6S0O - chains A and C of the 3 polymer chains in the assembly; structure by X-ray diffraction, 1.80 A resolution.

Chain A:
Protein: Two-domain laccase
From: Streptomyces griseoflavus
Notes: EC 1.10.3.2
UniProtKB: A0A0M4FJ81 (A0A0M4FJ81_9ACTN); residue numbers follow UniProt; this construct covers 1-322
Amino-acid sequence (322 residues; each row starts with the number of its first residue):
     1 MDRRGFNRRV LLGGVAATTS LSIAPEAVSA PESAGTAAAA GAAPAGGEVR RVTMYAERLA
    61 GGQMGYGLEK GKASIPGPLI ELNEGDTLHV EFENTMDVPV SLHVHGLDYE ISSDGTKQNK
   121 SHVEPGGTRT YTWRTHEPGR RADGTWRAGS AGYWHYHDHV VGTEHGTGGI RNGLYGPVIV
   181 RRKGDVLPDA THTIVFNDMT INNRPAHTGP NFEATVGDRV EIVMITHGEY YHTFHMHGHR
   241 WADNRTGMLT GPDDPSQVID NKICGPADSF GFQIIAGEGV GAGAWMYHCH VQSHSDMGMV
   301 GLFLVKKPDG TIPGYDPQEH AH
Unresolved in the structure: 1-39, 318-322
Metal / ion sites: Cu ion site 1: His103 (shared with 1 residue of chain B); Cu ion site 2: His105, His157 (together with hydrogen peroxide) (shared with 1 residue of chain B); Cu ion site 3: His159 (together with hydrogen peroxide) (shared with 2 residues of chain B); Cu ion site 4: His232, Cys289, His294; Cu ion site 5: His235 (shared with His103(C) of chain C); Cu ion site 6: His237, His288 (together with hydrogen peroxide) (shared with His159(C) of chain C); Cu ion site 7: His290 (together with hydrogen peroxide) (shared with His105(C), His157(C) of chain C)
Ligand contacts:
  - hydrogen peroxide: His235, His237, His288, His290
  - hydrogen peroxide (PEO): His103, His105, His157, His159
Reported in the primary citation:
  - Cu ion coordination: His157
  - contacts within the chain: His157-Ile170 (hydrophobic contact)
  - mutagenesis - H165F (a factor of 255): decreased catalytic activity on ABTS
  - mutagenesis - H165A (1.7-fold): increased catalytic activity on ABTS
  - mutagenesis - I170A, I170F: decreased catalytic activity
  - mutagenesis - H165A: unchanged stability
  - mutagenesis - H165A: increased catalytic activity on 10 mM NaN3
  - mutagenesis - H165F: decreased catalytic activity on K4[Fe(CN)6]
  - mutagenesis - H165F: abolished catalytic activity on 2,6-DMP
  - mutagenesis - H165A (2.8-fold): increased catalytic activity on K4[Fe(CN)6]

Chain C:
Protein: Two-domain laccase
From: Streptomyces griseoflavus
Notes: EC 1.10.3.2
UniProtKB: A0A0M4FJ81 (A0A0M4FJ81_9ACTN); numbering as in UniProt (aligned over 40-322)
Amino-acid sequence (283 residues; numbered 40 to 322; the number before each row is that of its first residue):
    40 AGAAPAGGEV RRVTMYAERL AGGQMGYGLE KGKASIPGPL IELNEGDTLH VEFENTMDVP
   100 VSLHVHGLDY EISSDGTKQN KSHVEPGGTR TYTWRTHEPG RRADGTWRAG SAGYWHYHDH
   160 VVGTEHGTGG IRNGLYGPVI VRRKGDVLPD ATHTIVFNDM TINNRPAHTG PNFEATVGDR
   220 VEIVMITHGE YYHTFHMHGH RWADNRTGML TGPDDPSQVI DNKICGPADS FGFQIIAGEG
   280 VGAGAWMYHC HVQSHSDMGM VGLFLVKKPD GTIPGYDPQE HAH
Unresolved in the structure: 40, 318-322
Metal / ion sites: Cu ion site 1: His103 (shared with His235(A) of chain A); Cu ion site 2: His105, His157 (together with hydrogen peroxide) (shared with His290(A) of chain A); Cu ion site 3: His159 (together with hydrogen peroxide) (shared with His237(A), His288(A) of chain A); Cu ion site 4: His232, Cys289, His294; Cu ion site 5: His235 (shared with 1 residue of chain B); Cu ion site 6: His237, His288 (shared with 1 residue of chain B); Cu ion site 7: His290 (shared with 2 residues of chain B)
Ligand contacts: hydrogen peroxide: His103, His105, His155, His157, His159, Ala267

How chain A and chain C interact:
Pairs across the interface (81; chain A residue first):
  Val186(A) - Thr145(C)
  Arg219(A) - Asp143(C)  salt bridge
  Arg219(A) - Thr145(C)  hydrogen bond
  Tyr231(A) - Glu229(C)  hydrogen bond (side chain-backbone)
  Tyr231(A) - Tyr230(C)  hydrogen bond (side chain-backbone)
  Tyr231(A) - Tyr231(C)  hydrogen bond (side chain-backbone)
  Tyr231(A) - Pro266(C)
  Thr233(A) - Gly265(C)
  Thr233(A) - Pro266(C)  hydrogen bond (side chain-backbone)
  His235(A) - His103(C)
  His235(A) - His105(C)
  His237(A) - His103(C)
  His237(A) - Tyr109(C)
  His237(A) - Asp114(C)  salt bridge
  His237(A) - Thr116(C)
  His237(A) - His159(C)
  Gly238(A) - Tyr109(C)  hydrogen bond (backbone-side chain)
  Arg240(A) - Gly106(C)  hydrogen bond (side chain-backbone)
  Arg240(A) - Leu107(C)
  Arg240(A) - Asp108(C)  salt bridge
  Leu249(A) - Trp146(C)
  Gly251(A) - Trp146(C)
  Pro252(A) - Arg140(C)
  Pro252(A) - Trp146(C)  hydrophobic
  Pro255(A) - Asn244(C)
  Pro255(A) - Arg245(C)
  Pro255(A) - Thr250(C)
  Pro255(A) - Asp254(C)
  Gln257(A) - Asp243(C)  hydrogen bond
  Gln257(A) - Asn244(C)
  Gln257(A) - Arg245(C)
  Gln257(A) - Ser269(C)
  Val258(A) - Ala148(C)  hydrophobic
  Val258(A) - Trp154(C)
  Ile259(A) - Trp154(C)  hydrophobic
  Asp260(A) - His105(C)  salt bridge
  Asp260(A) - Gly106(C)  hydrogen bond (side chain-backbone)
  Asp260(A) - Trp154(C)
  Asn261(A) - His105(C)
  Asn261(A) - Pro266(C)  hydrogen bond (side chain-backbone)
  Asn261(A) - Ala267(C)  hydrogen bond (side chain-backbone)
  Asn261(A) - Asp268(C)  hydrogen bond
  Ile263(A) - Gly265(C)
  Ile263(A) - Asp268(C)
  Ile275(A) - Arg141(C)
  Glu278(A) - Arg141(C)  salt bridge
  Glu278(A) - Arg147(C)  salt bridge
  Gly279(A) - Asp108(C)
  Gly279(A) - Arg134(C)  hydrogen bond (backbone-side chain)
  Gly279(A) - Arg147(C)
  Val280(A) - Tyr109(C)
  Val280(A) - Glu110(C)
  Ala282(A) - Ile111(C)
  Ala284(A) - Ile111(C)
  Ala284(A) - Gln118(C)
  Ala284(A) - Asn119(C)  hydrogen bond (backbone-side chain)
  Trp285(A) - Tyr109(C)
  Trp285(A) - Glu110(C)
  Trp285(A) - Ile111(C)  hydrophobic
  Met286(A) - His165(C)
  His290(A) - His105(C)  hydrogen bond
  His290(A) - His157(C)
  His290(A) - Pro266(C)
  His290(A) - Ala267(C)
  Val291(A) - Gly228(C)
  Val291(A) - Glu229(C)
  Val291(A) - Pro266(C)  hydrophobic
  Gln292(A) - His165(C)  hydrogen bond (side chain-backbone)
  Gln292(A) - Thr167(C)  hydrogen bond
  Gln292(A) - Ile170(C)
  Gln292(A) - Gly228(C)  hydrogen bond (backbone-backbone)
  Gln292(A) - Glu229(C)
  Ser293(A) - Glu229(C)  hydrogen bond
  Ser295(A) - His165(C)
  Asp296(A) - Thr163(C)  hydrogen bond
  Asp296(A) - His165(C)
  Asp296(A) - Thr167(C)  hydrogen bond
  Val300(A) - His165(C)
  Leu302(A) - Gln118(C)
  Gly314(A) - Asn119(C)
  Tyr315(A) - Gln118(C)
Other interface residues (no listed pair), chain A (40 interface residues in all): Thr250, Lys262, Gly283, His288
Other interface residues (no listed pair), chain C (50 interface residues in all): His136, Gly149, Gly166, Pro255, Ser256, Lys262, Ile263, Cys264, Phe270

Summary:
The interface between chain A and chain C involves 40 residues on one side and 50 on the other; the contacts
include 21 hydrogen bonds and 6 salt bridges. Polar pairs include Arg219(A)-Asp143(C), His237(A)-Asp114(C) and
Arg240(A)-Asp108(C). The paper reports that I170A and I170F of chain A reduce catalytic activity; Cu ion
coordination by His157(A); 4 substitutions were tested in all.
Here chain A is Two-domain laccase and chain C is Two-domain laccase, both from Streptomyces griseoflavus.
Entry 6S0O (Crystal Structure of Two-Domain Laccase from Streptomyces griseoflavus produced at 0.25 mM copper
sulfate in growth ...) was determined by X-ray diffraction, deposited together with 6RH9, 6RHQ, 6FC7, 6FDJ and
5MKM.
